Entry 9J7A (electron microscopy, 4.13 A resolution (low resolution: residue-level contacts below are approximate; hydrogen-bond / salt-bridge calls are withheld)); this record covers chains A and D of the 6 polymer chains in the assembly.

[Chain A (and D)]
Protein: Protein fem-1 homolog B
Source organism: Homo sapiens
Notes: chain D of this document is another copy of the same molecule, construct and numbering; everything in this record applies to it too
UniProtKB: Q9UK73 (FEM1B_HUMAN); numbering as in UniProt (aligned over 1-627)
Amino-acid sequence (627 residues; each row starts with the number of its first residue):
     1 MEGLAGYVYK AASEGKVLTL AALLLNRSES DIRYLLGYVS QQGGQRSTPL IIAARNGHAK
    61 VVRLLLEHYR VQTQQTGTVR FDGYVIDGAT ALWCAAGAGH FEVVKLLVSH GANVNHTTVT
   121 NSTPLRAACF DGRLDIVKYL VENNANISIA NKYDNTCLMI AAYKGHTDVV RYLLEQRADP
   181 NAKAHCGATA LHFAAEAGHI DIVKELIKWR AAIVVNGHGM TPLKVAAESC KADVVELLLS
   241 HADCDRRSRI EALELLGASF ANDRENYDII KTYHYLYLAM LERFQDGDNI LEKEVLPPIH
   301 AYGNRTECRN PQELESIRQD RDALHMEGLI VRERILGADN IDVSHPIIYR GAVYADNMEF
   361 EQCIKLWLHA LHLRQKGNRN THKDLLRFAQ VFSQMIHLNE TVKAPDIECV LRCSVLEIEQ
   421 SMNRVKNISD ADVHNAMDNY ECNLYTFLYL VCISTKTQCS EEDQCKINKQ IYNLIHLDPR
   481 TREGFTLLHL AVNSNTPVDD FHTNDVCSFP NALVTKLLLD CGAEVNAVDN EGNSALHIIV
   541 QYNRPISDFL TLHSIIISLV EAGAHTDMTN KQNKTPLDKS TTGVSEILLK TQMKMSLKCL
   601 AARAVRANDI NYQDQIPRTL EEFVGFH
UniProt features mapped onto this chain:
  - binding site (Zn(2+)): His185, Cys186, His218
  - site: Asp342, Val343 (Cleavage)
  - mutagenesis: Asp82 (D82A: Abolished binding to -Gly-Leu-Asp-Arg C-degron at the C-terminus; when associated with A-131), Phe130 (F130A: Abolished binding to -Gly-Leu-Asp-Arg C-degron at the C-terminus), Asp131 (D131A: Abolished binding to -Gly-Leu-Asp-Arg C-degron at the C-terminus; when associated with A-82), Tyr163 (Y163A: Strongly reduced binding to -Gly-Leu-Asp-Arg C-degron at the C-terminus; when associated with A-193), Phe193 (F193A: Strongly reduced binding to -Gly-Leu-Asp-Arg C-degron at the C-terminus; when associated with A-163), Asp342 (D342A: Prevents cleavage by a caspase-3-like protease), Asp356 (D356A: Does not affect cleavage by a caspase-3-like protease), Leu597 (L597A: Abolished ability to promote ubiquitination of target proteins such as GLI1)

[Chain A / chain D interface]
Contacting residue pairs - 18 pairs, chain A then chain D:
  Ala232(A) - Ser547(D)
  Glu236(A) - Asn543(D)
  Glu236(A) - Arg544(D)
  Glu236(A) - Pro545(D)
  Glu236(A) - Ser547(D)
  Arg249(A) - Val584(D)
  His274(A) - Phe549(D)
  His274(A) - Leu550(D)
  His274(A) - His553(D)
  Tyr275(A) - Ile546(D)
  Tyr275(A) - Ser547(D)
  Tyr275(A) - Phe549(D)
  Leu278(A) - Phe549(D)
  Leu278(A) - Val584(D)
  Leu278(A) - Leu588(D)
  Leu281(A) - Ile587(D)
  Glu282(A) - Ile587(D)
  Gln285(A) - Ile587(D)
Also at the interface, not in a pair above, chain A (14 interface residues in all): Asp233, Val235, Leu253, Leu256, Ile270
Also at the interface, not in a pair above, chain D (14 interface residues in all): Thr582, Lys590, Thr591

[In short]
The chain A/chain D interface involves 14 residues from each chain. From UniProt: 3 Zn2+-binding residues and
8 mutagenesis sites on chain A.
Both chains are Protein fem-1 homolog B (Homo sapiens). Entry 9J7A (local refinement of FEM1B bound with TOM20
(dimer)) was determined by electron microscopy, deposited together with 9J7B, 9JCE and 9LKX.
